Entry 7UW9 (electron microscopy, 4.20 A resolution (low resolution: residue-level contacts below are approximate; hydrogen-bond / salt-bridge calls are withheld)); this record covers chains B and K of the 31 polymer chains in the assembly.

[Chain B]
Protein: V-type proton ATPase subunit B2
From: Citrus limon
Reference sequence: A0A067FXK2 (A0A067FXK2_CITSI); residue numbers follow UniProt; this construct covers 1-488
Sequence (488 residues; numbered 1 to 488; the number before each row is that of its first residue):
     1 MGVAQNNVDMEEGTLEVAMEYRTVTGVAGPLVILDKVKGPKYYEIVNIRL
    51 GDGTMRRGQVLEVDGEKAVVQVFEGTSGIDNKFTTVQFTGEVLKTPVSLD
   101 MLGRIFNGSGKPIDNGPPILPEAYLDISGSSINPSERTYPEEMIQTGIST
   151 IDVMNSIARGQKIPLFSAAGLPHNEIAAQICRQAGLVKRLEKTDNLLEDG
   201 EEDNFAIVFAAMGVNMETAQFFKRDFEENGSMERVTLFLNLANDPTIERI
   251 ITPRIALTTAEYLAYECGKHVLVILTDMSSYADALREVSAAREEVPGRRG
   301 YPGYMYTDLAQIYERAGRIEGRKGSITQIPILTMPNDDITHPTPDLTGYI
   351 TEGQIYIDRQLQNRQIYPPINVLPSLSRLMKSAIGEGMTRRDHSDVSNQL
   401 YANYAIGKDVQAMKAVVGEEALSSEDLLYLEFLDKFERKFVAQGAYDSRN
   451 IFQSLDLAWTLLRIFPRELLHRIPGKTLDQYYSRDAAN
Unresolved in the structure: 1-11, 193-198, 485-488

[Chain K]
Protein: V-type proton ATPase subunit E
From: Citrus limon
Reference sequence: Q9MB46 (VATE_CITUN); residue numbers follow UniProt; this construct covers 1-230
Sequence (230 residues; row label = number of the first residue in the row):
     1 MNDADVSKQIQQMVRFIRQEAEEKANEISVSAEEEFNIEKLQLVEAEKKK
    51 IRQEYERKEKQVEIRKKIEYSMQLNASRIKVLQAQDDLVSNMMEAASKEV
   101 LNVSRDHNSYKKLLKGLIVQSLLRLKEPAVLLRCRKDDHHLVESVLESAK
   151 EEYAQKLQVHPPEIIVDHHIYLPPGPGHHNAHGPSCSGGVVVASRDGKIV
   201 CENTLDARLDVVFRKKLPEIRKQLVSQVAA
Unresolved in the structure: 1, 168-175, 227-230

[How chain B and chain K interact]
Residue-residue contacts - 36 pairs, chain B then chain K:
  L15(B) with R208(K); V211(K); K215(K)
  V17(B) with R124(K); E202(K); R208(K)
  M19(B) with R124(K); V200(K); C201(K)
  E20(B) with K198(K); I199(K); V200(K)
  Y21(B) with K198(K); I199(K)
  R22(B) with K198(K)
  T23(B) with K198(K)
  K36(B) with I199(K)
  K38(B) with L125(K); K126(K)
  R104(B) with L82(K)
  P117(B) with L82(K); Q83(K); D86(K)
  P118(B) with D86(K)
  L120(B) with Q85(K); L217(K); R221(K)
  P121(B) with L217(K); P218(K); R221(K)
  E122(B) with P218(K)
  Y124(B) with R214(K); L217(K); P218(K)
  E227(B) with M72(K)
  M232(B) with M72(K)
Other interface residues (no listed pair), chain B (25 interface residues in all): E16, A18, S98, D100, G116, A123, G230
Other interface residues (no listed pair), chain K (27 interface residues in all): S71, I79, V89, Q120, G197, A207, V212

[Overview]
25 residues of chain B and 27 residues of chain K are in contact.
Chain B is V-type proton ATPase subunit B2 and chain K is V-type proton ATPase subunit E, both from Citrus
limon; the structure, Citrus V-ATPase State 1, H in contact with subunit a, was determined by electron
microscopy, deposited together with 7UWA, 7UWB, 7UWC and 7UWD.
